9MR7 - chains B and L of the 12 polymer chains in the assembly; structure by electron microscopy, 3.56 A resolution.

Chain B:
Protein: Pertussis toxin subunit 2
Source organism: Bordetella pertussis
Reference sequence: P04978 (TOX2_BORPE); residues 1-199 here correspond to UniProt positions 28-226 (UniProt number = residue number + 27)
Sequence (199 residues; numbered 1 to 199; the number before each row is that of its first residue):
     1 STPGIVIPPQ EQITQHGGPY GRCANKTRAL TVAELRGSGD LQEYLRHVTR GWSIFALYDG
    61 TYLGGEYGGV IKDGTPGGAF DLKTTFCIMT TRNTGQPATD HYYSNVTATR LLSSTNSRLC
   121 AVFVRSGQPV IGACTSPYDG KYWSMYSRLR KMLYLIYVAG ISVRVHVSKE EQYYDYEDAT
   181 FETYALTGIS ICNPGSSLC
Not modelled in the structure: 1-3
Cystine bridges: Cys-23/Cys-87, Cys-120/Cys-134, Cys-192/Cys-199

Chain L:
Protein: hu11E6 Fab heavy chain
Source organism: Mus musculus
Notes: antibody fragment or engineered binder
Sequence (228 residues; row label = number of the first residue in the row; a row labelled like 52A-52C holds insertion residues (52A, then the next letters in order)):
     1 EVQVVESGGG LVQPGRSLRL SCTTSGFTFT DYYVSWVRQA PGKALEWLGF IR
52A-52C NKV
    53 NGYTTEFSSS VKGRFTISRD NSKSILYLQM
82A-82C NSL
    83 KIEDTAVYYC ARVSYYGR
100A-100D GWYF
   101 DYWGQGTTLT VSSASTKGPS VFPLAPSSKS TSGGTAALGC LVKDYFPEPV TVSWNSGALT
   161 SGVHTFPAVL QSSGLYSLSS VVTVPSSSLG TQTYICNVNH KPSNTKVDKK VEPKSCDK
Not modelled in the structure: 1, 114-218
Cystine bridges: Cys-22/Cys-92

Chain B / chain L interface:
Contacting residue pairs (14; chain B residue first):
  Ile-5(B) with Asn-53(L); Tyr-97(L), hydrophobic; Trp-100B(L), hydrophobic
  Val-6(B) with Asn-53(L)
  Ile-7(B) with Arg-52(L); Asn-53(L), hydrogen bond (backbone-side chain)
  Val-32(B) with Arg-100(L)
  Arg-36(B) with Arg-100(L)
  Gly-37(B) with Arg-52(L), hydrogen bond (backbone-side chain); Glu-58(L); Trp-100B(L)
  Gly-39(B) with Glu-58(L)
  Asp-59(B) with Arg-100(L), salt bridge
  Asp-73(B) with Arg-100(L), salt bridge
Interface residues without a listed pair, chain B (12 interface residues in all): Ala-33, Ser-38, Glu-182
Interface residues without a listed pair, chain L (7 interface residues in all): Val-52C

Overview:
The interface between chain B and chain L involves 12 residues on one side and 7 on the other; the contacts
include 2 hydrogen bonds and 2 salt bridges. Among the polar pairs are Asp-59(B)/Arg-100(L),
Asp-73(B)/Arg-100(L) and Ile-7(B)/Asn-53(L).
Chain B is Pertussis toxin subunit 2 (Bordetella pertussis) and chain L is hu11E6 Fab heavy chain (Mus
musculus); the structure, Genetiocally detoxified pertussis toxin in complex with hu1B7 Fab and hu11E6 Fab,
was determined by electron microscopy.
